Entry 8DEJ (electron microscopy, 2.86 A resolution); this record covers chains E and N of the 14 polymer chains in the assembly.

[Chain E]
Molecule: CRISPR-associated protein, TM1801 family
Source organism: Desulfovibrio vulgaris
Reference sequence: Q72WF7 (Q72WF7_DESVH); residues 1-290 here = UniProt positions 1-290
Chain sequence (290 residues; numbered 1 to 290; the number before each row is that of its first residue):
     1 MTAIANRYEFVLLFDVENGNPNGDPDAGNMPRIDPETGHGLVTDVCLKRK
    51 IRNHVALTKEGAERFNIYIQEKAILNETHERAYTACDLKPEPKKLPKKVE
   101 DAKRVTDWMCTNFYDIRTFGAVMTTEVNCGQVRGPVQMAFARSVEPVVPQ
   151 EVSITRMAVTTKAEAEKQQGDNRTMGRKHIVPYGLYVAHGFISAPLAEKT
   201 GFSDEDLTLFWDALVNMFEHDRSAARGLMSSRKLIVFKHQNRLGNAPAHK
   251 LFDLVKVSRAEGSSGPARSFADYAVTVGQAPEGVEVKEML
Unresolved in the structure: 167-170

[Chain N]
Molecule: 48-nt DNA/RNA hybrid strand
Sequence (48 nucleotides; numbered 1 to 48; the number before each row is that of its first residue):
     1 AAGAGTGGCGCGCACTCGCCAGCCTGAGCATGGCGAAAACTCCTCCAG

[How chain E and chain N interact]
Residue-residue contacts (14):
  Lys-93(E) / DC20(N)  phosphate contact
  Lys-93(E) / DA21(N)  phosphate contact
  Thr-124(E) / DC20(N)  base contact
  Thr-125(E) / DC20(N)  phosphate contact
  Glu-126(E) / DC20(N)  hydrogen bond to the phosphate
  Thr-155(E) / DG10(N)  base contact
  Arg-156(E) / DG12(N)  base contact
  Thr-160(E) / DC13(N)  phosphate contact
  Asn-172(E) / DG10(N)  sugar contact
  Arg-173(E) / DG10(N)  base contact
  Met-175(E) / DG10(N)  base contact
  Met-175(E) / DC11(N)  base contact
  Gly-176(E) / DG12(N)  base contact
  Arg-177(E) / DG12(N)  base contact
Interface residues without a listed pair, chain E (14 interface residues in all): Thr-161, Thr-174
Interface residues without a listed pair, chain N (9 interface residues in all): DC9, DA14, DC19

[Summary]
14 residues of chain E and 9 residues of chain N are in contact; the contacts include 1 hydrogen bond. Its one
hydrogen-bonded contact is Glu-126(E)/DC20(N).
Here chain E is CRISPR-associated protein, TM1801 family (Desulfovibrio vulgaris) and chain N is a 48-nt
DNA/RNA hybrid strand. Entry 8DEJ (D. vulgaris type I-C Cascade bound to dsDNA target) was determined by
electron microscopy together with 8DFA, 8DFS, 8DEX and 8DFO from the same study.
